Entry 8Q15 (electron microscopy, 3.60 A resolution); this record covers chains H and I of the 10 polymer chains in the assembly.

[Chain H]
Molecule: Histone H4
Sequence (103 residues; each row starts with the number of its first residue):
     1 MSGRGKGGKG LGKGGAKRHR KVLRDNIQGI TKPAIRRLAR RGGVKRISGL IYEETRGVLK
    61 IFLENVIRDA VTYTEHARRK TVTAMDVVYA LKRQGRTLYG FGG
Not modelled in the structure: 1-25

[Chain I]
Molecule: Widom 601
Sequence (146 nucleotides; row label = number of the first residue in the row; numbers below 1 keep their minus sign (DC-72 is residue -72)):
   -72 CAGGATGTAT ATATGTGACA CGTGCCTGGA GACTAGGGAG TAATCCCCTT GGCGGTTAAA
   -12 ACGCGGGGGA CAGCGCGTAC GTGCGTTTAA GCGGTGCTAG AGCTGTCTAC GACCAATTGA
    48 GCGGCCTCGG CACCGGGATT CTCCAG
Not modelled in the structure: -72 to -47, 73

[Interface between chain H and chain I]
Residue-residue contacts (6; chain H residue first):
  Thr31(H) with DA-13(I), sugar contact; DA-12(I), phosphate contact
  Pro33(H) with DA-13(I), phosphate contact
  Arg37(H) with DA-13(I), salt bridge to the phosphate
  Arg46(H) with DG-4(I), sugar contact
  Arg78(H) with DG-33(I), salt bridge to the phosphate
Interface residues without a listed pair, chain H (6 interface residues in all): Lys45

[In short]
6 residues of chain H and 4 residues of chain I are in contact, with 2 salt bridges. Polar contacts include
Arg37(H)-DA-13(I) and Arg78(H)-DG-33(I).
Chain H is Histone H4 and chain I is Widom 601; the structure, CryoEM structure of canonical rice nucleosome
core particle, was determined by electron microscopy together with 8Q16 from the same study.
